Entry 3A2Q (X-ray diffraction, 1.80 A resolution); this record covers chain A.

[Chain A]
Molecule: 6-aminohexanoate-cyclic-dimer hydrolase
Source organism: Arthrobacter sp
Notes: EC 3.5.2.12
UniProtKB: P13398 (NYLA_FLASK); residues 1-493 here = UniProt positions 1-493
Sequence (493 residues; row label = number of the first residue in the row):
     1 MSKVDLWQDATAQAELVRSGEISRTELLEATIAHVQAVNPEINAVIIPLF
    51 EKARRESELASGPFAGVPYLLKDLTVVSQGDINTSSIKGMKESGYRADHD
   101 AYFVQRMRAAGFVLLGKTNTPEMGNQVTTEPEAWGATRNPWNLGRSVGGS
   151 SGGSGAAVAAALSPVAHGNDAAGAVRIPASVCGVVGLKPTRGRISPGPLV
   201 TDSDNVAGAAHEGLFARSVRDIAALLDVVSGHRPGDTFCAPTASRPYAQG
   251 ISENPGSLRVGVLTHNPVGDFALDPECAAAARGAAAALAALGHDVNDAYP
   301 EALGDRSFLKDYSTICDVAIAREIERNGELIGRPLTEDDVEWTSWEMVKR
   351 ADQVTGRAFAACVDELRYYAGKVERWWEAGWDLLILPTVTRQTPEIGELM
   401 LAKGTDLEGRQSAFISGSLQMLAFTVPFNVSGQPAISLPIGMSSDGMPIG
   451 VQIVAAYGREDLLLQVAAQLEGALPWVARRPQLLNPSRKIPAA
Disordered / not traced: 1-3, 486-493
Sequence notes: engineered mutation Ala174 (Ser in P13398)
UniProt features mapped onto this chain:
  - active site (Charge relay system): Lys72, Ser150
Small-molecule neighbours: 6-aminohexanoic acid (ACA): Leu74, Met123, Gly124, Asn125, Gln126, Val127, Ser150, Asn169, Asp170, Ala171, Ala172, Gly173, Ala174, Asp202, Val206, Cys316, Ile320, Gln411, Phe414, Leu422
Reported in the primary citation:
  - catalytic residues: Lys72, Ser150, Ala171, Ala172
  - binding site for 6-aminohexanoic acid: Gly124, Asn125, Ser150, Ala171, Ala172, Cys316
  - specificity-determining residues: Cys316 (by similarity / conservation)
  - contacts within the chain: Lys72-Ser150
  - mutagenesis - K72A, S150A: abolished catalytic activity on Acd
  - mutagenesis - N125A, C316A, C316D, C316E, C316K, C316N: decreased catalytic activity
  - mutagenesis - N125A (4-fold): decreased binding to Acd
  - mutagenesis - C316S (Kd 1.8 mm): increased binding to Acd
  - mutagenesis - C316S: unchanged catalytic activity on Acd
  - mutagenesis - C316G: increased catalytic activity
  - mutagenesis - N125A, C316D, C316S: unchanged stability

[Overview]
Bound to chain A: 6-aminohexanoic acid. From UniProt: active-site residues Lys72 and Ser150. The paper reports
catalytic residues Lys72, Ser150 and Ala171 among others; N125A, C316A and C316D, among others, reduce
catalytic activity; 10 substitutions were tested in all.
Chain A is 6-aminohexanoate-cyclic-dimer hydrolase (Arthrobacter sp); the structure, Structure of
6-aminohexanoate cyclic dimer hydrolase complexed with substrate, was determined by X-ray diffraction together
with 3A2P from the same study.
